PDB entry 7CKY | electron microscopy, 3.20 A resolution | chains A and B of the 5 polymer chains in the assembly

# Chain A
Protein: Guanine nucleotide-binding protein G(s) subunit alpha isoforms short
From: Homo sapiens
UniProtKB: P63092 (GNAS2_HUMAN); numbering as in UniProt (aligned over 1-394)
Amino-acid sequence (394 residues; numbered 1 to 394; the number before each row is that of its first residue):
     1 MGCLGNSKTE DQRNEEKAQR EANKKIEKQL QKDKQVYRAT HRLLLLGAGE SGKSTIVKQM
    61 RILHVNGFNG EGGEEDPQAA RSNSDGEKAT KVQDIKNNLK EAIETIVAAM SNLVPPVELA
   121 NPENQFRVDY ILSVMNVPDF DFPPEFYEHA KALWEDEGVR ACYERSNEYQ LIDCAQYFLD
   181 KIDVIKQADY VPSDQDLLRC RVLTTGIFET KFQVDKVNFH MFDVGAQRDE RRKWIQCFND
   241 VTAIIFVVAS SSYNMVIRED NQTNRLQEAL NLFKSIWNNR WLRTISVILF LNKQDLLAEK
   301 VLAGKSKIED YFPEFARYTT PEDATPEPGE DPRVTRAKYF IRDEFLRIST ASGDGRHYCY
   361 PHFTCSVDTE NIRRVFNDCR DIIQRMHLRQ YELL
Disordered / not traced: 1-10, 64-204, 256-262
Construct notes: engineered mutation Thr205 (Ser in P63092), Ala226 (Gly in P63092), Ser366 (Ala in P63092)

# Chain B
Protein: Guanine nucleotide-binding protein G(I)/G(S)/G(T) subunit beta-1
From: Homo sapiens
UniProtKB: P62873 (GBB1_HUMAN); residues 2-340 here = UniProt positions 2-340
Amino-acid sequence (348 residues; row label = number of the first residue in the row; numbers below 1 keep their minus sign (Met-7 is residue -7)):
    -7 MHHHHGSSGS ELDQLRQEAE QLKNQIRDAR KACADATLSQ ITNNIDPVGR IQMRTRRTLR
    53 GHLAKIYAMH WGTDSRLLVS ASQDGKLIIW DSYTTNKVHA IPLRSSWVMT CAYAPSGNYV
   113 ACGGLDNICS IYNLKTREGN VRVSRELAGH TGYLSCCRFL DDNQIVTSSG DTTCALWDIE
   173 TGQQTTTFTG HTGDVMSLSL APDTRLFVSG ACDASAKLWD VREGMCRQTF TGHESDINAI
   233 CFFPNGNAFA TGSDDATCRL FDLRADQELM TYSHDNIICG ITSVSFSKSG RLLLAGYDDF
   293 NCNVWDALKA DRAGVLAGHD NRVSCLGVTD DGMAVATGSW DSFLKIWN
Disordered / not traced: -7 to 0
Construct notes: expression tag (-7 to 1)
Swiss-Prot annotation at these positions:
  - modified residue: Ser2 (N-acetylserine), His266 (Phosphohistidine)
  - natural variant: Leu30 (L30F: In MRD42; uncertain significance), Arg52 (R52G: In MRD42), Gly64 (G64V: In MRD42), Asp76 (D76E: In MRD42; D76G: In MRD42), Gly77 (G77S: In MRD42), Lys78 (K78R: In MRD42), Ile80 (I80N: In MRD42; I80T: In MRD42), His91 (H91R: In MRD42; uncertain significance), Ala92 (A92T: In MRD42), Pro94 (P94S: In MRD42), Leu95 (L95P: In MRD42), Arg96 (R96L: In MRD42), 5 further natural variant entries in UniProt

# Interface between chain A and chain B
Contacting residue pairs (70):
  Gln19(A) - Arg68(B)  hydrogen bond
  Gln19(A) - Asp83(B)  hydrogen bond
  Gln19(A) - Thr86(B)  hydrogen bond
  Gln19(A) - Asn88(B)
  Asn23(A) - Thr87(B)  hydrogen bond (side chain-backbone)
  Asn23(A) - Asn88(B)  hydrogen bond
  Asn23(A) - Lys89(B)  hydrogen bond (side chain-backbone)
  Ile26(A) - Lys89(B)
  Ile26(A) - Ala92(B)  hydrophobic
  Glu27(A) - Lys89(B)
  Leu30(A) - Gly53(B)
  Leu30(A) - Leu55(B)
  Leu30(A) - Lys78(B)
  Leu30(A) - Ile80(B)  hydrophobic
  Leu30(A) - Lys89(B)
  Asp33(A) - Leu55(B)
  Asp33(A) - Lys78(B)
  Lys34(A) - Leu55(B)
  Tyr37(A) - Leu55(B)
  Tyr37(A) - Ala56(B)
  Arg42(A) - Trp99(B)
  Phe208(A) - Leu117(B)
  Phe208(A) - Asp118(B)
  Phe208(A) - Asn119(B)
  Glu209(A) - Trp99(B)
  Phe222(A) - Trp99(B)  hydrophobic
  Phe222(A) - Leu117(B)  hydrophobic
  Ala226(A) - Asn119(B)  hydrogen bond (backbone-side chain)
  Ala226(A) - Thr143(B)
  Gln227(A) - Leu117(B)  hydrogen bond (side chain-backbone)
  Gln227(A) - Asn119(B)  hydrogen bond
  Gln227(A) - Gly144(B)
  Gln227(A) - Tyr145(B)  hydrogen bond (side chain-backbone)
  Arg228(A) - Gly162(B)  hydrogen bond (side chain-backbone)
  Arg228(A) - Asp163(B)
  Arg228(A) - Thr164(B)
  Arg228(A) - Asp186(B)  salt bridge
  Glu230(A) - Gly185(B)
  Glu230(A) - Asp186(B)  hydrogen bond (side chain-backbone)
  Arg232(A) - Asp186(B)  salt bridge
  Arg232(A) - Cys204(B)  hydrogen bond (side chain-backbone)
  Arg232(A) - Asp228(B)  salt bridge
  Lys233(A) - Tyr59(B)
  Lys233(A) - Tyr145(B)
  Lys233(A) - Met188(B)
  Lys233(A) - Cys204(B)
  Lys233(A) - Asp228(B)  salt bridge
  Lys233(A) - Asn230(B)  hydrogen bond
  Lys233(A) - Asp246(B)  salt bridge
  Trp234(A) - Leu117(B)  hydrophobic
  Gln236(A) - Lys57(B)
  Gln236(A) - Tyr59(B)
  Gln236(A) - Arg314(B)  hydrogen bond
  Gln236(A) - Trp332(B)
  Cys237(A) - Lys57(B)  hydrogen bond (backbone-side chain)
  Cys237(A) - Tyr59(B)  hydrophobic
  Cys237(A) - Gln75(B)
  Cys237(A) - Trp99(B)  hydrogen bond (backbone-side chain)
  Cys237(A) - Met101(B)  hydrophobic
  Cys237(A) - Leu117(B)  hydrophobic
  Phe238(A) - Trp99(B)
  Phe238(A) - Leu117(B)  hydrophobic
  Asn239(A) - Lys57(B)
  Asn239(A) - Trp332(B)
  Asp240(A) - Lys57(B)
  Arg280(A) - Cys271(B)
  Arg280(A) - Asp290(B)  hydrogen bond (side chain-backbone)
  Trp281(A) - Asp290(B)
  Trp281(A) - Arg314(B)
  Trp281(A) - Trp332(B)  hydrophobic
Other interface residues (no listed pair), chain A (31 interface residues in all): Arg20, Ala22, Lys25, Gln29, His220
Other interface residues (no listed pair), chain B (44 interface residues in all): Asp76, Val90, His91, Ser98, Gly116, Asn132, Asn313

# Summary
31 residues of chain A and 44 residues of chain B are in contact, with 18 hydrogen bonds and 5 salt bridges.
Polar pairs include Arg228(A)-Asp186(B), Arg232(A)-Asp186(B) and Arg232(A)-Asp228(B).
Chain A is Guanine nucleotide-binding protein G(s) subunit alpha isoforms short and chain B is Guanine
nucleotide-binding protein G(I)/G(S)/G(T) subunit beta-1, both from Homo sapiens; the structure, Cryo-EM
structure of PW0464 bound dopamine receptor DRD1-Gs signaling complex, was determined by electron microscopy,
deposited together with 7CKW, 7CKX, 7CKZ and 7CRH.
